6A6X - chains A and B of the 4 polymer chains in the assembly; structure by X-ray diffraction, 2.70 A resolution.

[Chain A (and B)]
Molecule: Probable endoribonuclease MazF7
Organism: Mycobacterium tuberculosis
Notes: EC 3.1.-.-; chain B of this document is another copy of the same molecule, construct and numbering; everything in this record applies to it too
Reference sequence: P0CL62 (MAZF7_MYCTU); numbering as in UniProt (aligned over 1-136)
Sequence (140 residues; numbered -3 to 136; the number before each row is that of its first residue; numbers below 1 keep their minus sign (Gly-3 is residue -3)):
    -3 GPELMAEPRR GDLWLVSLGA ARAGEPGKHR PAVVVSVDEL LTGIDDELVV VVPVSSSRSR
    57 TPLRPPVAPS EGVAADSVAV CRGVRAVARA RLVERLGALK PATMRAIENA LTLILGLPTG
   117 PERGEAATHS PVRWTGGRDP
Disordered / not traced: 17-23, 116-136 (chain B: -3 to -1, 18-22, 115-136)
Sequence notes: expression tag (-3 to 0)
What the authors report for this chain:
  - conformationally variable residues (order/disorder transition): Ala17 to Gly23

[Interface between chain A and chain B]
Residue-residue contacts (50; chain A residue first):
  Arg6(A) - Leu111(B)  hydrogen bond (side chain-backbone)
  Arg6(A) - Gly112(B)  hydrogen bond (side chain-backbone)
  Val31(A) - Ile110(B)
  Val31(A) - Leu111(B)
  Ser32(A) - Ile110(B)
  Val33(A) - Leu109(B)
  Val33(A) - Ile110(B)  hydrogen bond (backbone-backbone)
  Val33(A) - Gly112(B)
  Leu36(A) - Leu59(B)  hydrophobic
  Leu36(A) - Arg78(B)  hydrogen bond (backbone-side chain)
  Leu36(A) - Ile110(B)  hydrophobic
  Glu43(A) - Arg78(B)  salt bridge
  Leu44(A) - Arg78(B)  hydrogen bond (backbone-side chain)
  Leu44(A) - Gly79(B)
  Leu44(A) - Arg81(B)
  Val46(A) - Arg78(B)
  Val46(A) - Leu111(B)  hydrophobic
  Arg78(A) - Leu36(B)  hydrogen bond (side chain-backbone)
  Arg78(A) - Glu43(B)  salt bridge
  Arg78(A) - Leu44(B)  hydrogen bond (side chain-backbone)
  Arg78(A) - Val46(B)
  Arg78(A) - Ala82(B)
  Gly79(A) - Leu44(B)
  Gly79(A) - Ala82(B)
  Val80(A) - Val46(B)  hydrophobic
  Val80(A) - Arg81(B)
  Val80(A) - Ala82(B)  hydrogen bond (backbone-backbone)
  Arg81(A) - Leu44(B)
  Arg81(A) - Val80(B)
  Arg81(A) - Arg81(B)
  Ala82(A) - Arg78(B)
  Ala82(A) - Gly79(B)
  Ala82(A) - Val80(B)  hydrogen bond (backbone-backbone)
  Ala82(A) - Arg81(B)
  Glu104(A) - Gly112(B)
  Glu104(A) - Leu113(B)
  Leu109(A) - Val33(B)
  Ile110(A) - Val31(B)
  Ile110(A) - Ser32(B)
  Ile110(A) - Val33(B)  hydrogen bond (backbone-backbone)
  Ile110(A) - Leu36(B)  hydrophobic
  Leu111(A) - Arg6(B)  hydrogen bond (backbone-side chain)
  Leu111(A) - Val31(B)
  Leu111(A) - Val46(B)  hydrophobic
  Leu111(A) - Leu111(B)  hydrophobic
  Gly112(A) - Arg6(B)  hydrogen bond (backbone-side chain)
  Gly112(A) - Val33(B)
  Gly112(A) - Glu104(B)
  Leu113(A) - Glu104(B)
  Leu113(A) - Leu113(B)  hydrophobic
Also at the interface, not in a pair above, chain A (24 interface residues in all): Leu37, Leu59, Leu107, Thr108, Pro114
Also at the interface, not in a pair above, chain B (23 interface residues in all): Leu107, Thr108, Pro114

[Overview]
24 residues of chain A and 23 residues of chain B are in contact; the contacts include 12 hydrogen bonds and 2
salt bridges. Polar contacts include Glu43(A)-Arg78(B), Arg6(A)-Leu111(B) and Arg6(A)-Gly112(B). The paper
reports conformational variability at Ala17(A).
Chain A and chain B are both Probable endoribonuclease MazF7 (Mycobacterium tuberculosis); the structure, The
crystal structure of the Mtb MazE-MazF-mt9 complex, was determined by X-ray diffraction.
